8VXN - chain A; structure by X-ray diffraction, 2.09 A resolution.

== Chain A ==
Protein: Maltose/maltodextrin-binding periplasmic protein fused to apoptosis regulator Bcl-2/Bcl-xL chimera
Source organism: Escherichia coli (strain K12)
UniProtKB: chimeric construct of P0AEX9, P10415, Q07817: residues -362 to 3 from P0AEX9 (MALE_ECOLI) positions 27-392 (UniProt number = residue number + 389); residues 10-34 from P10415 positions 10-34 (same numbers); residues 76-91 from Q07817 positions 29-44 (UniProt number = residue number - 47); residues 92-207 from P10415 positions 92-207 (same numbers)
Chain sequence (547 residues; numbered -380 to 207; 41 numbers in that range are skipped by the numbering (no residue carries them; nothing is unmodelled there); the number before each row is that of its first residue; numbers below 1 keep their minus sign (Met-380 is residue -380)):
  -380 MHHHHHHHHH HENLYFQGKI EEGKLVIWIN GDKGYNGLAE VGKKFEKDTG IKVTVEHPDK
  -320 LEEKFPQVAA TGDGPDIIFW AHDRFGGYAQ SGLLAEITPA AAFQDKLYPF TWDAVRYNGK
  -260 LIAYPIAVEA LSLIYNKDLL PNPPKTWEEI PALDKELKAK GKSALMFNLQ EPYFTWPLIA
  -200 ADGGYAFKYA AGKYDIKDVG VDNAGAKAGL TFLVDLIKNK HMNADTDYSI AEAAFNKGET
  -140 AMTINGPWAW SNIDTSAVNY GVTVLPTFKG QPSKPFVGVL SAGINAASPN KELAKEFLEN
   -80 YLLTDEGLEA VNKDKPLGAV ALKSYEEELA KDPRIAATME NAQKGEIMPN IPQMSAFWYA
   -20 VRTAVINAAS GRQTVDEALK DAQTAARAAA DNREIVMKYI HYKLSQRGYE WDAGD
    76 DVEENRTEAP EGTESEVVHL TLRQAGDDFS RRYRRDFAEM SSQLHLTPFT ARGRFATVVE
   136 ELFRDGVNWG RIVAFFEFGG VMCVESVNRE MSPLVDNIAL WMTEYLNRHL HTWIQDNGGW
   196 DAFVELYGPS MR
Not modelled in the structure: -380 to -368, 32-34, 76-90, 110-119, 205-207
Sequence notes: initiating methionine (-380); expression tag (-379 to -363); engineered mutation Ala-281 (Asp108 in P0AEX9), Ala-280 (Lys109 in P0AEX9), Ala-191 (Glu198 in P0AEX9), Ala-190 (Asn199 in P0AEX9), Ala-124 (Lys265 in P0AEX9); linker (4-9)
Swiss-Prot annotation at these positions:
  - motif: Asp10 to Trp30 (BH4), Val93 to Arg107 (BH3), Glu136 to Gly155 (BH1), Thr187 to Tyr202 (BH2)
  - site: Asp34 (Cleavage)
  - region: Val92 to Arg107 (Required for interaction with SEPTIN4 isoform ARTS. Required XIAP-mediated ubiquitination and apoptosis)

== Summary ==
Chain A is Maltose/maltodextrin-binding periplasmic protein fused to apoptosis regulator Bcl-2/Bcl-xL chimera
(Escherichia coli (strain K12)); the structure, Human Bcl-2/Bcl-xL Chimera Fused to Maltose-Binding Protein,
was determined by X-ray diffraction (same publication as 8VWX, 8VWZ and 8VXM).
